7WQM - chain A; structure by X-ray diffraction, 2.13 A resolution.

# Chain A
Protein: Aldo-keto reductase family 1 member C3
Source organism: Homo sapiens
Notes: EC 1.1.1.-, 1.1.1.210, 1.1.1.53, 1.1.1.62, 1.1.1.357, 1.1.1.188, 1.1.1.239, 1.1.1.64
UniProtKB: P42330 (AK1C3_HUMAN); residues 2-323 here = UniProt positions 2-323
Chain sequence (329 residues; each row starts with the number of its first residue; numbers below 1 keep their minus sign (Met-5 is residue -5)):
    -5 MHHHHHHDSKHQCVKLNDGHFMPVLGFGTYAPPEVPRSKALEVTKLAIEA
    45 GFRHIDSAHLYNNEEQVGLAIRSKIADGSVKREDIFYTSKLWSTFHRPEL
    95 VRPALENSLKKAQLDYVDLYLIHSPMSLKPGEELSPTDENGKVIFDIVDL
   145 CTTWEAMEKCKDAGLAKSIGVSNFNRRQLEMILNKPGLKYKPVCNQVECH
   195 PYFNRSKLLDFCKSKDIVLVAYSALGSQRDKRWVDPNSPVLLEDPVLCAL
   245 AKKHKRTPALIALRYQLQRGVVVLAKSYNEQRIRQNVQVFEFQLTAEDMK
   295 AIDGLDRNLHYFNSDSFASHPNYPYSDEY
Not modelled in the structure: -5 to 5, 320-323
Sequence notes: initiating methionine (-5); expression tag (-4 to 1)
Swiss-Prot annotation at these positions:
  - active site: Tyr55 (Proton donor)
  - binding site (NADP(+)): Thr23, Tyr24, Asp50, Ser166, Asn167, Gln190, Tyr216 to Gln222, Lys270 to Tyr272, Arg276 to Asn280
  - binding site (substrate): His117
  - site: Leu54 (Important for substrate specificity), Lys84 (Lowers pKa of active site Tyr), Trp227 (Involved in ligand recognition and product release), Phe306 (Involved in ligand recognition and product release)
Small-molecule neighbours:
  - 4IV (2-[(3,5-dimethyl-1,2-oxazol-4-yl)methoxy]-N-(2-methoxyphenyl)benzamide): Leu54, Trp86, His117, Ser118, Met120, Ser129, Asn167, Tyr216, Trp227, Phe306, Phe311, Pro318, Tyr319
  - NADP (NAP; NADP nicotinamide-adenine-dinucleotide phosphate): Gly22, Thr23, Tyr24, Asp50, Tyr55, Lys84, His117, Ser166, Asn167, Gln190, Tyr216, Ser217, Ala218, Leu219, Gly220, Ser221, Gln222, Leu236, Ala253, Leu268, Ala269, Lys270, Ser271, Tyr272, Asn273, Arg276, Gln279, Asn280

# Overview
Bound to chain A: NADP and compound 4IV. Curated annotation (UniProt) lists active-site residue Tyr55, 21
NADP+-binding residues and substrate-binding residue His117.
Chain A is Aldo-keto reductase family 1 member C3 (Homo sapiens); the structure, Crystal structure of
Aldo-keto reductase 1C3 complexed with compound 24, was determined by X-ray diffraction, deposited together
with 7WQR and 7WQS.
